PDB entry 3WFF | X-ray diffraction, 2.05 A resolution | chain A

== Chain A ==
Molecule: Mineralocorticoid receptor
Source organism: Homo sapiens
Notes: fragment: ligand-binding domain
UniProtKB: P08235 (MCR_HUMAN); numbering as in UniProt (aligned over 712-984)
Sequence (275 residues; each row starts with the number of its first residue):
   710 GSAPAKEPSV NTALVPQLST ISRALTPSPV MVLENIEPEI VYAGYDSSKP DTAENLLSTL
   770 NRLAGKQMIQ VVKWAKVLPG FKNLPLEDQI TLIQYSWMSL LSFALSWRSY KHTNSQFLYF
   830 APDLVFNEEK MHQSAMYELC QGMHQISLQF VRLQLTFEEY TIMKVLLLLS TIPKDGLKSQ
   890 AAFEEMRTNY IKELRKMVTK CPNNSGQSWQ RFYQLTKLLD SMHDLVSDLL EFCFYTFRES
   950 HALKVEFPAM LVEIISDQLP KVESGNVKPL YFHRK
Disordered / not traced: 710-726
Construct notes: expression tag (710-711); engineered mutation S808 (Cys in P08235), L810 (Ser in P08235), V976 (Ala in P08235)
Residues lining bound ligands: WFF (6-[4-(2,4-difluorophenyl)-5-oxo-2,5-dihydrofuran-3-yl]-2H-1,4-benzoxazin-3(4H)-one): L766, L769, N770, A773, Q776, M807, L810, S811, L814, L827, F829, M845, L848, C849, M852, L938, F941, C942, T945, V954, F956

== Summary ==
Ligands of chain A: compound WFF.
Chain A is Mineralocorticoid receptor (Homo sapiens); the structure, Mineralocorticoid receptor ligand-binding
domain with compound 2b, was determined by X-ray diffraction (same publication as 3WFG).
